Entry 8S0E (electron microscopy, 3.80 A resolution); this record covers chains B and E of the 15 polymer chains in the assembly.

# Chain B
Protein: Origin recognition complex subunit 2
Organism: Homo sapiens
UniProt: Q13416 (ORC2_HUMAN); numbering as in UniProt (aligned over 1-577)
Sequence (577 residues; numbered 1 to 577; the number before each row is that of its first residue):
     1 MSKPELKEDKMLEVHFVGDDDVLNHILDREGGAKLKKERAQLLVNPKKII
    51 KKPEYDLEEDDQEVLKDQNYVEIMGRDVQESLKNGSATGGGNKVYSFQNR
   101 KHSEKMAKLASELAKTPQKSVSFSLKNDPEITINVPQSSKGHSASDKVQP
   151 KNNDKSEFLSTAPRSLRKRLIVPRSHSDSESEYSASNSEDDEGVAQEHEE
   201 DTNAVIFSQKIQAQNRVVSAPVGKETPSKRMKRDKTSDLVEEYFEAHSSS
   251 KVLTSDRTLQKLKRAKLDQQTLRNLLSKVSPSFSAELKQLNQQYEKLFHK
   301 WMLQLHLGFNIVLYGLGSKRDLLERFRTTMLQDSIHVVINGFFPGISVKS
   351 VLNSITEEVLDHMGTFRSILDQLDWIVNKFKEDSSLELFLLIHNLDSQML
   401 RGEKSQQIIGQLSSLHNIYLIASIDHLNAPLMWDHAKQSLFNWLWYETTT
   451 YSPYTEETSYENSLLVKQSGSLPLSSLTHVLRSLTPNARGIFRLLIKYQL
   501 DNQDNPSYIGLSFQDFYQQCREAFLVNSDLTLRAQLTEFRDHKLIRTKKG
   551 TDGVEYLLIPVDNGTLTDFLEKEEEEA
Unresolved in the structure: 1-269, 464-474, 503-509, 545-556, 573-577
Swiss-Prot annotation at these positions:
  - modified residue: T116 (Phosphothreonine), S122 (Phosphoserine), S138 (Phosphoserine), T226 (Phosphothreonine), S248 (Phosphoserine), S280 (Phosphoserine)

# Chain E
Protein: Origin recognition complex subunit 5
Organism: Homo sapiens
UniProt: O43913 (ORC5_HUMAN); residue numbers follow UniProt; this construct covers 1-435
Sequence (435 residues; numbered 1 to 435; the number before each row is that of its first residue):
     1 MPHLENVVLCRESQVSILQSLFGERHHFSFPSIFIYGHTASGKTYVTQTL
    51 LKTLELPHVFVNCVECFTLRLLLEQILNKLNHLSSSEDGCSTEITCETFN
   101 DFVRLFKQVTTAENLKDQTVYIVLDKAEYLRDMEANLLPGFLRLQELADR
   151 NVTVLFLSEIVWEKFRPNTGCFEPFVLYFPDYSIGNLQKILSHDHPPEYS
   201 ADFYAAYINILLGVFYTVCRDLKELRHLAVLNFPKYCEPVVKGEASERDT
   251 RKLWRNIEPHLKKAMQTVYLREISSSQWEKLQKDDTDPGQLKGLSAHTHV
   301 ELPYYSKFILIAAYLASYNPARTDKRFFLKHHGKIKKTNFLKKHEKTSNH
   351 LLGPKPFPLDRLLAILYSIVDSRVAPTANIFSQITSLVTLQLLTLVGHDD
   401 QLDGPKYKCTVSLDFIRAIARTVNFDIIKYLYDFL
Unresolved in the structure: 1-6, 85-92, 244-247, 272-300, 333-356
Metal / ion sites: Mg2+: T44 (together with ATP-gamma-S)
Ligand contacts: ATP-gamma-S (AGS; phosphothiophosphoric acid-adenylate ester): V7, V8, L9, R11, H38, T39, A40, S41, G42, K43, T44, Y45, E159, Y182, I190, L222, K223, R226
Swiss-Prot annotation at these positions:
  - binding site (ATP): G37 to T44

# Interface between chain B and chain E
Pairs across the interface - 15 pairs, chain B then chain E:
  E403(B) with D399(E)
  N428(B) with L402(E), hydrogen bond (side chain-backbone); D403(E)
  P430(B) with A378(E), hydrophobic; F381(E), hydrophobic
  L431(B) with F381(E), hydrophobic; T385(E), hydrogen bond (backbone-side chain)
  M432(B) with L402(E), hydrophobic
  D434(B) with T385(E); S386(E), hydrogen bond; T389(E), hydrogen bond
  H435(B) with S382(E), hydrogen bond; Q383(E); S386(E), hydrogen bond
  Q438(B) with S382(E)
Also at the interface, not in a pair above, chain B (11 interface residues in all): R401, G402, W433
Also at the interface, not in a pair above, chain E (13 interface residues in all): L359, N379, D400

# Summary
The interface between chain B and chain E involves 11 residues on one side and 13 on the other; the contacts
include 6 hydrogen bonds. Among the polar pairs are N428(B)-L402(E), L431(B)-T385(E) and D434(B)-S386(E).
Bound to chain E: ATP-gamma-S.
Chain B is Origin recognition complex subunit 2 and chain E is Origin recognition complex subunit 5, both from
Homo sapiens; the structure, H. sapiens OCCM bound to double stranded DNA, was determined by electron
microscopy together with 8S09, 8S0A, 8S0B, 8S0C, 8S0D and 8S0F from the same study.
